Entry 3CC7 (X-ray diffraction, 2.70 A resolution); this record covers chains B and 0 of the 31 polymer chains in the assembly.

# Chain B
Protein: 50S ribosomal protein L3P
From: Haloarcula marismortui
Reference sequence: P20279 (RL3_HALMA); residues 0-337 here correspond to UniProt positions 1-338 (UniProt number = residue number + 1)
Amino-acid sequence (338 residues; row label = number of the first residue in the row; numbering starts at 0):
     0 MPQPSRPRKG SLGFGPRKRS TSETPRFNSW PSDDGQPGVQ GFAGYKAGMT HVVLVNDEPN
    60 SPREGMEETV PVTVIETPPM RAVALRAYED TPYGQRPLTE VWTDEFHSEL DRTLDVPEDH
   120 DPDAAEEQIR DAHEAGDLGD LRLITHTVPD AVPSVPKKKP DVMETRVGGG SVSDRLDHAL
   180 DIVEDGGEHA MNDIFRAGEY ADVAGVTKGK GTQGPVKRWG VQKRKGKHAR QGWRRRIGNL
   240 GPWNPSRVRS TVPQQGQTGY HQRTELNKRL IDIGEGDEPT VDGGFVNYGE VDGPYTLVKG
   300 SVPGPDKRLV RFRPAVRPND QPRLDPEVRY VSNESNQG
Unresolved in the structure: 0
Metal / ion sites: Na+: Gln230 (shared with U837(0) of chain 0); Sr2+ site 1: Gln230 (shared with G836(0), U2615(0) of chain 0); Sr2+ site 2 near Ser245 (its only coordinating residue here); Mg2+: Asn335 (shared with A2757(0) of chain 0)

# Chain 0
Molecule: 23S ribosomal RNA
From: Haloarcula marismortui
Notes: engineered mutation(s): G2099A, C2487U
Sequence (2923 nucleotides; row label = number of the first residue in the row):
     1 GUUGGCUACU AUGCCAGCUG GUGGAUUGCU CGGCUCAGGC GCUGAUGAAG GACGUGCCAA
    61 GCUGCGAUAA GCUGUGGGGA GCCGCACGGA GGCGAAGAAC CACAGAUUUC CGAAUGAGAA
   121 UCUCUCUAAC AAUUGCUUCG CGCAAUGAGG AACCCCGAGA ACUGAAACAU CUCAGUAUCG
   181 GGAGGAACAG AAAACGCAAC GUGAUGUCGU UAGUAACCGC GAGUGAACGC GAUACAGCCC
   241 AAACCGAAGC CCUCACGGGC AAUGUGGUGU CAGGGCUACC UCUCAUCAGC CGACCGUCUU
   301 CACGAAGUCU CUUGGAAUAG AGCGUGAUAC AGGGUGACAA CCCCGUACUG AAGACCAGUA
   361 CGCUGUGCGG UAGUGCCAGA GUAGCGGGGG UUGGAUAUCC CUCGCGAAUA ACGCAGGCAU
   421 CGACUGCGAA GGCUAAACAC AACCUGAGAC CGAUAGUGAA CAAGUAGUGU GAACGAACGC
   481 UGCAAAGUAC CCUCAGAAGG GAGGCGAAAU AGAGCAUGAA AUCAGUUGGC GAUCGAGCGA
   541 CAGGGCAUAC AAGGUCCCUU GACGAAUGAC CGAGACGCGA GUCUCCAGUA AGACUCACGG
   601 GAAGCCGAUG UUCUGUCGUA CGUUUUGAAA AACGAGCCAG GGAGUGUGUC UGUAUGGCAA
   661 GUCUAACCGG AGUAUCCGGG GAGGCACAGG GAAACCGACA UGGCCGCAGG GCUUUGCCCG
   721 AGGGCCGCCG UCUUCAAGGG CGGGGAGCCA UGUGGACACG ACCCGAAUCC GGACGAUCUA
   781 CGCAUGGACA AGAUGAAGCG UGCCGAAAGG CACGUGGAAG UCUGUUAGAG UUGGUGUCCU
   841 ACAAUACCCU CUCGUGAUCU AUGUGUAGGG GUGAAAGGCC CAUCGAGUCC GGCAACAGCU
   901 GGUUCCAAUC GAAACAUGUC GAAGCAUGAC CUCCGCCGAG GUAGUCUGUG AGGUAGAGCG
   961 ACCGAUUGGU GUGUCCGCCU CCGAGAGGAG UCGGCACACC UGUCAAACUC CAAACUUACA
  1021 GACGCUGUUU GACGCGGGGA UUCCGGUGCG CGGGGUAAGC CUGUGUACCA GGAGGGGAAC
  1081 AACCCAGAGA UAGGUUAAGG UCCCCAAGUG UGGAUUAAGU GUAAUCCUCU GAAGGUGGUC
  1141 UCGAGCCCUA GACAGCCGGG AGGUGAGCUU AGAAGCAGCU ACCCUCUAAG AAAAGCGUAA
  1201 CAGCUUACCG GCCGAGGUUU GAGGCGCCCA AAAUGAUCGG GACUCAAAUC CACCACCGAG
  1261 ACCUGUCCGU ACCACUCAUA CUGGUAAUCG AGUAGAUUGG CGCUCUAAUU GGAUGGAAGC
  1321 AGGGGCGAGA GCUCCUGUGG ACCGAUUAGU GACGAAAAUC CUGGCCAUAG UAGCAGCGAU
  1381 AGUCGGGUGA GAACCCCGAC GGCCUAAUGG AUAAGGGUUC CUCAGCACUG CUGAUCAGCU
  1441 GAGGGUUAGC CGGUCCUAAG UCUCACCGCA ACUCGACUGA GACGAAAUGG GAAACAGGUU
  1501 AAUAUUCCUG UGCCAUCAUG CAGUGAAAGU UGACGCCCUG GGGUCGAUCA CGCCGGGCAU
  1561 UCGCCCGGUC GAACCGUCCA ACUCCGUGGA AGCCGUAAUG GCAGGAAGCG GACGAACGGC
  1621 GGCAUAGGGA AACGUGAUUC AACCUGGGGC CCAUGAAAAG ACGAGCAUGA UGUCCGUACC
  1681 GAGAACCGAC ACAGGUGUCC AUGGCGGCGA AAGCCAAGGC CUGUCGGGAG CAACCAACGU
  1741 UAGGGAAUUC GGCAAGUUAG UCCCGUACCU UCGGAAGAAG GGAUGCCUGC UCCGGAACGG
  1801 AGCAGGUCGC AGUGACUCGG AAGCUCGGAC UGUCUAGUAA CAACAUAGGU GACCGCAAAU
  1861 CCGCAAGGAC UCGUACGGUC ACUGAAUCCU GCCCAGUGCA GGUAUCUGAA CACCUCGUAC
  1921 AAGAGGACGA AGGACCUGUC AACGGCGGGG GUAACUAUGA CCCUCUUAAG GUAGCGUAGU
  1981 ACCUUGCCGC AUCAGUAGCG GCUUGCAUGA AUGGAUUAAC CAGAGCUUCA CUGUCCCAAC
  2041 GUUGGGCCCG GUGAACUGUA CAUUCCAGUG CGGAGUCUGG AGACACCCAG GGGGAAGCAA
  2101 AGACCCUAUG GAGCUUUACU GCAGGCUGUC GCUGAGACGU GGUCGCCGAU GUGCAGCAUA
  2161 GGUAGGAGUC GUUACAGAGG UACCCGCGCU AGCGGGCCAC CCAGACAACA GUGAAAUACU
  2221 ACCCGUCGGU GACUGCGACU CUCACUCCGG GAGGAGGACA CCGAUAGCCG GGCAGUUUGA
  2281 CUGGGGCGGU ACGCGCUCGA AAAGAUAUCG AGCGCGCCCU AUGGUCAUCU CAGCCGGGAC
  2341 AGAGACCCGG CGAAGAGUGC AAGAGCAAAA GAUGACUUGA CAGUGUUCUU CCCAACGAGG
  2401 AACGCUGACG CGAAAGCGUG GUCUAGCGAA CCAAUUAGCC UGCUUGAUGC GGGCAAUUGA
  2461 UGACAGAAAA GCUACCCUAG GGAUAAUAGA GUCGUCACUC GCAAGAGCAC AUAUCGACCG
  2521 AGUGGCUUGC UACCUCGAUG UCGGUUCCCU CCAUCCUGCC CGUGCAGAAG CGGGCAAGGG
  2581 UGAGGUUGUU CGCCUAUUAA AGGAGGUCGU GAGCUGGGUU UAGACCGUCG UGAGACAGGU
  2641 CGGCUGCUAU CUACUGGGUG UGUAAUGGUG UCUGACAAGA ACGACCGUAU AGUACGAGAG
  2701 GAACUACGGU UGGUGGCCAC UGGUGUACCG GUUGUUCGAG AGAGCACGUG CCGGGUAGCC
  2761 ACGCCACACG GGGUAAGAGC UGAACGCAUC UAAGCUCGAA ACCCACUUGG AAAAGAGACA
  2821 CCGCCGAGGU CCCGCGUACA AGACGCGGUC GAUAGACUCG GGGUGUGCGC GUCGAGGUAA
  2881 CGAGACGUUA AGCCCACGAG CACUAACAGA CCAAAGCCAU CAU
Unresolved in the structure: 1-9, 126-127, 715, 971-998, 1560, 1952-1963, 2137-2236, 2339-2343, 2665-2666, 2915-2923
Modified positions: 1MA (6-hydro-1-methyladenosine-5'-monophosphate) at position 628, OMU (o2'-methyluridine 5'-monophosphate) at position 2587, OMG (o2'-methylguanosine-5'-monophosphate) at position 2588, UR3 (3-methyluridine-5'-monophoshate) at position 2619, PSU (pseudouridine-5'-monophosphate) at position 2621
Metal / ion sites: Mg2+ site 1 near G28 (its only coordinating residue here); Na+ site 1: C40, G41, C443; Na+ site 2: G56, A59, G61; Sr2+ site 1: C85, A86 (shared with 1 residue of chain T); Na+ site 3 near U108 (its only coordinating residue here); Mg2+ site 2 near U115 (its only coordinating residue here); Na+ site 4: C130, U146; Na+ site 5: C141, G142; Sr2+ site 2: G147, A183 (shared with 1 residue of chain M); Mg2+ site 3: C162, U2276; K+ site 1: C162, U163, U172; Mg2+ site 4: A165, A167, C168; 59 more Na+ sites not listed; 69 more Mg2+ sites not listed; 58 more Sr2+ sites not listed; 1 more K+ sites not listed

# How chain B and chain 0 interact
Pairs across the interface (342; chain B residue first):
  Pro1(B) with C2591(0), phosphate contact
  Gln2(B) with U2545(0), hydrogen bond to the phosphate; U2546(0), base contact; C2547(0), hydrogen bond to the base; G2609(0), base contact
  Pro3(B) with G2582(0), phosphate contact; A2583(0), phosphate contact
  Ser4(B) with U2581(0), phosphate contact; G2582(0), hydrogen bond to the phosphate
  Arg5(B) with C2547(0), salt bridge to the phosphate; C2548(0), salt bridge to the phosphate; U2581(0), phosphate contact
  Pro6(B) with G2580(0), phosphate contact; U2581(0), phosphate contact; G2713(0), sugar contact
  Arg7(B) with C2548(0), phosphate contact; C2549(0), salt bridge to the phosphate; U2714(0), phosphate contact
  Lys8(B) with C2547(0), phosphate contact; C2548(0), hydrogen bond to the phosphate; U2714(0), phosphate contact
  Gly9(B) with U2714(0), hydrogen bond to the phosphate; G2715(0), phosphate contact
  Ser10(B) with A2681(0), hydrogen bond to the base; U2714(0), hydrogen bond to the phosphate; G2715(0), hydrogen bond to the phosphate
  Leu11(B) with C2549(0), phosphate contact; A2678(0), hydrogen bond to the sugar; G2679(0), sugar contact
  Gly12(B) with A2678(0), base contact; G2679(0), sugar contact; U2807(0), base contact; U2808(0), sugar contact
  Phe13(B) with U2714(0), sugar contact; G2715(0), sugar contact; U2807(0), sugar contact; U2808(0), sugar contact
  Gly14(B) with U2808(0), hydrogen bond to the sugar; G2809(0), sugar contact
  Pro15(B) with G2656(0), phosphate contact; G2809(0), sugar contact
  Arg16(B) with G2656(0), hydrogen bond to the phosphate; G2715(0), salt bridge to the phosphate
  Lys17(B) with G2656(0), phosphate contact; G2657(0), phosphate contact; G2809(0), phosphate contact; G2810(0), salt bridge to the phosphate
  Arg18(B) with G2657(0), hydrogen bond to the phosphate; G2658(0), salt bridge to the phosphate; C2839(0), hydrogen bond to the phosphate; G2842(0), hydrogen bond to the base; A2843(0), hydrogen bond to the base
  Thr20(B) with G2810(0), hydrogen bond to the phosphate
  Glu22(B) with U2837(0), base contact
  Arg25(B) with U2671(0), salt bridge to the phosphate; C2672(0), salt bridge to the phosphate
  Asn27(B) with U2807(0), hydrogen bond to the phosphate; U2808(0), hydrogen bond to the phosphate
  Ser28(B) with C2806(0), hydrogen bond to the phosphate; U2807(0), phosphate contact
  Lys45(B) with C2717(0), hydrogen bond to the phosphate; C2718(0), salt bridge to the phosphate
  Met48(B) with C2717(0), sugar contact; C2718(0), sugar contact; A2719(0), sugar contact
  Thr49(B) with A2719(0), hydrogen bond to the sugar
  His50(B) with A2719(0), hydrogen bond to the sugar
  Glu57(B) with G2708(0), phosphate contact
  Asn59(B) with C2707(0), phosphate contact; G2708(0), sugar contact
  Pro70(B) with A2719(0), base contact; C2764(0), sugar contact
  Arg85(B) with G2670(0), base contact; U2671(0), hydrogen bond to the base; C2672(0), hydrogen bond to the sugar; C2819(0), hydrogen bond to the base
  Tyr87(B) with C2672(0), hydrogen bond to the sugar; U2673(0), sugar contact
  Tyr92(B) with G2674(0), sugar contact; G2815(0), hydrogen bond to the base
  Gly93(B) with G2674(0), phosphate contact
  Gln94(B) with U2673(0), hydrogen bond to the sugar; G2674(0), hydrogen bond to the phosphate
  Arg95(B) with G2817(0), hydrogen bond to the sugar; A2818(0), sugar contact
  Pro96(B) with C2672(0), sugar contact; A2818(0), hydrogen bond to the sugar; C2819(0), sugar contact
  Leu97(B) with C2819(0), phosphate contact; A2820(0), phosphate contact
  Thr98(B) with C2819(0), phosphate contact; A2820(0), phosphate contact
  Glu99(B) with G2670(0), base contact; C2819(0), hydrogen bond to the sugar; A2820(0), sugar contact
  Trp101(B) with A2820(0), hydrogen bond to the sugar
  Arg111(B) with G2847(0), salt bridge to the phosphate; G2848(0), salt bridge to the phosphate
  Thr112(B) with U2669(0), hydrogen bond to the sugar; G2670(0), sugar contact
  Leu113(B) with U2669(0), sugar contact; G2670(0), sugar contact
  Asp114(B) with G2668(0), hydrogen bond to the base; U2669(0), sugar contact; C2821(0), hydrogen bond to the sugar; C2822(0), sugar contact; A2827(0), hydrogen bond to the sugar; G2828(0), phosphate contact
  Val115(B) with C2821(0), sugar contact; C2822(0), sugar contact
  Pro116(B) with C2821(0), sugar contact
  Glu117(B) with C2821(0), phosphate contact; C2822(0), hydrogen bond to the phosphate; G2823(0), phosphate contact
  Asp118(B) with C2822(0), hydrogen bond to the phosphate
  His119(B) with A2820(0), phosphate contact; C2821(0), salt bridge to the phosphate
  Arg141(B) with C2672(0), hydrogen bond to the phosphate; U2673(0), salt bridge to the phosphate
  Ile143(B) with U2671(0), sugar contact
  Val154(B) with U2837(0), base contact
  Pro155(B) with U2837(0), base contact; C2846(0), sugar contact; G2847(0), sugar contact; U2853(0), phosphate contact
  Lys156(B) with U2837(0), base contact; C2846(0), phosphate contact; G2847(0), phosphate contact
  Lys157(B) with C2846(0), phosphate contact; G2847(0), hydrogen bond to the phosphate; G2848(0), salt bridge to the phosphate; G2851(0), hydrogen bond to the phosphate; A2852(0), salt bridge to the phosphate
  Lys158(B) with C2846(0), phosphate contact; G2847(0), hydrogen bond to the phosphate
  Val161(B) with G2670(0), sugar contact; U2671(0), sugar contact
  Met162(B) with C2672(0), phosphate contact
  Glu163(B) with U2671(0), hydrogen bond to the sugar; C2672(0), hydrogen bond to the phosphate
  Thr206(B) with G2716(0), sugar contact; C2717(0), phosphate contact
  Lys207(B) with C2717(0), hydrogen bond to the phosphate; C2718(0), salt bridge to the phosphate; C2759(0), salt bridge to the phosphate; A2838(0), phosphate contact
  Gly208(B) with A2838(0), hydrogen bond to the phosphate; C2839(0), phosphate contact
  Lys209(B) with C2760(0), salt bridge to the phosphate; C2839(0), phosphate contact
  Gly210(B) with C2839(0), hydrogen bond to the phosphate; A2840(0), phosphate contact
  Thr211(B) with A1732(0), hydrogen bond to the sugar; A1733(0), sugar contact; A2840(0), hydrogen bond to the phosphate
  Gln212(B) with A1732(0), sugar contact; A1733(0), sugar contact
  Gly213(B) with A1733(0), hydrogen bond to the phosphate; C1734(0), phosphate contact
  Val215(B) with A2039(0), phosphate contact
  Lys216(B) with C2760(0), salt bridge to the phosphate
  Arg217(B) with U2655(0), hydrogen bond to the sugar; G2656(0), salt bridge to the phosphate
  Val220(B) with C2547(0), phosphate contact
  Gln221(B) with A2038(0), phosphate contact; U2546(0), sugar contact; C2547(0), hydrogen bond to the phosphate
  Lys222(B) with A2038(0), hydrogen bond to the phosphate; A2039(0), phosphate contact
  Arg223(B) with G2613(0), hydrogen bond to the sugar; C2614(0), hydrogen bond to the sugar
  Lys224(B) with C2035(0), phosphate contact; C2036(0), salt bridge to the phosphate; C2037(0), hydrogen bond to the phosphate; A2038(0), salt bridge to the phosphate
  Gly225(B) with U2034(0), hydrogen bond to the phosphate; C2035(0), hydrogen bond to the phosphate
  Lys226(B) with U835(0), phosphate contact; G1751(0), hydrogen bond to the base; C1753(0), sugar contact; U2615(0), phosphate contact; G2616(0), salt bridge to the phosphate
  His227(B) with G2544(0), base contact; C2614(0), hydrogen bond to the sugar; U2615(0), hydrogen bond to the sugar
  Arg229(B) with U835(0), salt bridge to the phosphate; G836(0), phosphate contact; C1753(0), hydrogen bond to the base; A1754(0), hydrogen bond to the sugar
  Gln230(B) with U835(0), hydrogen bond to the phosphate; G836(0), phosphate contact; U837(0), phosphate contact; C2614(0), phosphate contact; U2615(0), phosphate contact
  Gly231(B) with C1735(0), sugar contact; A1736(0), phosphate contact
  Trp232(B) with C1735(0), phosphate contact; G2092(0), hydrogen bond to the phosphate; G2613(0), hydrogen bond to the sugar; C2614(0), sugar contact
  Arg233(B) with C1735(0), hydrogen bond to the phosphate; A1736(0), salt bridge to the phosphate
  Arg234(B) with C1734(0), salt bridge to the phosphate; C1735(0), hydrogen bond to the phosphate; A2039(0), salt bridge to the phosphate
  Arg235(B) with C1734(0), hydrogen bond to the sugar; C1735(0), sugar contact; G2091(0), salt bridge to the phosphate; G2092(0), salt bridge to the phosphate
  Ile236(B) with U2546(0), sugar contact
  Gly237(B) with U2546(0), hydrogen bond to the sugar; G2613(0), base contact
  Asn238(B) with G2093(0), phosphate contact; U2546(0), base contact; C2547(0), hydrogen bond to the base; G2609(0), base contact; U2610(0), base contact
  Leu239(B) with G2091(0), base contact; G2092(0), sugar contact; G2093(0), hydrogen bond to the phosphate
  Gly240(B) with G2093(0), sugar contact; G2609(0), base contact
  Pro241(B) with G2093(0), hydrogen bond to the sugar; C2548(0), base contact; G2606(0), base contact; G2609(0), sugar contact
  Trp242(B) with G2093(0), sugar contact; G2094(0), sugar contact; A2096(0), sugar contact; U2607(0), stacking on the base; G2609(0), hydrogen bond to the sugar; U2610(0), phosphate contact
  Asn243(B) with G2606(0), hydrogen bond to the sugar; U2607(0), hydrogen bond to the phosphate
  Pro244(B) with U1234(0), base contact; C2066(0), phosphate contact; G2093(0), sugar contact
  Ser245(B) with G2093(0), hydrogen bond to the base; G2094(0), sugar contact
  Arg246(B) with U1234(0), hydrogen bond to the base; C2065(0), hydrogen bond to the phosphate; C2066(0), salt bridge to the phosphate; G2093(0), base contact; A2653(0), sugar contact
  Val247(B) with G2093(0), base contact; A2653(0), hydrogen bond to the sugar; C2654(0), sugar contact
  Arg248(B) with U1234(0), hydrogen bond to the sugar; C2548(0), sugar contact; C2549(0), hydrogen bond to the sugar; C2654(0), hydrogen bond to the sugar
  Ser249(B) with C2654(0), phosphate contact; U2655(0), phosphate contact
  Thr250(B) with C2548(0), hydrogen bond to the sugar; C2549(0), sugar contact
  Val251(B) with C2547(0), sugar contact; C2548(0), sugar contact
  Pro252(B) with C2547(0), phosphate contact; C2548(0), sugar contact
  Gln253(B) with G2090(0), hydrogen bond to the base; G2091(0), hydrogen bond to the base; C2654(0), hydrogen bond to the sugar; U2655(0), hydrogen bond to the sugar
  Gln254(B) with A1733(0), sugar contact; A2089(0), base contact; G2090(0), hydrogen bond to the sugar; U2655(0), hydrogen bond to the sugar
  Gly255(B) with G2656(0), sugar contact
  Gln256(B) with G2656(0), hydrogen bond to the sugar; G2657(0), sugar contact; C2839(0), hydrogen bond to the phosphate
  Tyr259(B) with A2838(0), sugar contact; C2844(0), sugar contact
  Gln261(B) with U2808(0), hydrogen bond to the phosphate; G2809(0), phosphate contact
  Arg262(B) with G2715(0), hydrogen bond to the phosphate; G2716(0), salt bridge to the phosphate; U2808(0), phosphate contact
  Thr263(B) with U2807(0), hydrogen bond to the phosphate; U2808(0), hydrogen bond to the phosphate
  Glu264(B) with G2715(0), hydrogen bond to the base; G2716(0), hydrogen bond to the sugar; C2765(0), base contact; A2766(0), sugar contact
  Leu265(B) with A2766(0), hydrogen bond to the sugar; C2806(0), sugar contact
  Asn266(B) with A2766(0), sugar contact; C2767(0), hydrogen bond to the phosphate
  Lys267(B) with C2765(0), hydrogen bond to the sugar; A2766(0), sugar contact
  Asp281(B) with G2861(0), hydrogen bond to the sugar
  Gly282(B) with G2860(0), hydrogen bond to the base; G2861(0), sugar contact; C2897(0), base contact; G2898(0), sugar contact
  Phe284(B) with C2897(0), sugar contact; G2898(0), sugar contact
  Val285(B) with A2757(0), phosphate contact; G2758(0), phosphate contact; C2897(0), sugar contact
  Asn286(B) with C2897(0), hydrogen bond to the sugar; G2898(0), phosphate contact
  Tyr287(B) with G2898(0), sugar contact
  Gly288(B) with G2898(0), phosphate contact
  Glu289(B) with G2898(0), sugar contact; A2899(0), sugar contact
  Lys298(B) with A2766(0), salt bridge to the phosphate
  Gly299(B) with C2765(0), sugar contact
  Ser300(B) with G2716(0), hydrogen bond to the base; C2717(0), sugar contact; C2765(0), base contact
  Val301(B) with C2717(0), sugar contact
  Pro302(B) with G2716(0), sugar contact; C2717(0), sugar contact
  Gly303(B) with C2717(0), hydrogen bond to the phosphate; C2718(0), phosphate contact
  Pro304(B) with U2837(0), sugar contact
  Asp305(B) with U2837(0), sugar contact
  Lys306(B) with U2837(0), salt bridge to the phosphate
  Arg307(B) with U2837(0), hydrogen bond to the base; A2838(0), salt bridge to the phosphate
  Arg312(B) with U2807(0), salt bridge to the phosphate
  Arg316(B) with C2682(0), salt bridge to the phosphate; C2767(0), hydrogen bond to the phosphate; A2768(0), hydrogen bond to the phosphate; C2806(0), sugar contact
  Asn318(B) with C2767(0), hydrogen bond to the phosphate; A2768(0), hydrogen bond to the phosphate
  Ser334(B) with G2861(0), hydrogen bond to the sugar; G2862(0), phosphate contact
  Asn335(B) with A2719(0), sugar contact; A2757(0), phosphate contact
  Gln336(B) with U2756(0), phosphate contact; A2757(0), phosphate contact; G2860(0), base contact; G2861(0), hydrogen bond to the base; G2862(0), sugar contact; C2897(0), hydrogen bond to the base
  Gly337(B) with U2756(0), hydrogen bond to the phosphate; A2757(0), hydrogen bond to the phosphate; G2862(0), phosphate contact; G2863(0), phosphate contact
Other interface residues (no listed pair), chain B (146 interface residues in all): Ser19, His260, Gly283, Arg310, Val315, Glu333
Other interface residues (no listed pair), chain 0 (126 interface residues in all): G834, C1750, A2095, U2539, G2603, A2680, G2712, C2720, G2845

# In short
The interface between chain B and chain 0 involves 146 residues on one side and 126 on the other, with 117
hydrogen bonds, 36 salt bridges and 1 aromatic stacking contact. Polar pairs include Gln2(B)-C2547(0),
Ser10(B)-A2681(0) and Arg18(B)-G2842(0). U837(0) and Gln230(B) form the Na+ site.
Chain B is 50S ribosomal protein L3P and chain 0 is 23S ribosomal RNA, both from Haloarcula marismortui; the
structure, Structure of Anisomycin resistant 50S Ribosomal Subunit: 23S rRNA mutation C2487U, was determined
by X-ray diffraction, deposited together with 3CC2, 3CC4, 3CCE, 3CCJ, 3CCL, 3CCM and 6 further entries.
